PDB entry 8VDU | X-ray diffraction, 3.50 A resolution | chains E and H of the 12 polymer chains in the assembly

Chain E (and H):
Name: MHC class II HLA-DQ-beta-1
Organism: Homo sapiens
Notes: chain H of this document is another copy of the same molecule, construct and numbering; everything in this record applies to it too
Reference sequence: O19707 (O19707_HUMAN); residue numbers follow UniProt; this construct covers 1-192
Sequence (192 residues; row label = number of the first residue in the row):
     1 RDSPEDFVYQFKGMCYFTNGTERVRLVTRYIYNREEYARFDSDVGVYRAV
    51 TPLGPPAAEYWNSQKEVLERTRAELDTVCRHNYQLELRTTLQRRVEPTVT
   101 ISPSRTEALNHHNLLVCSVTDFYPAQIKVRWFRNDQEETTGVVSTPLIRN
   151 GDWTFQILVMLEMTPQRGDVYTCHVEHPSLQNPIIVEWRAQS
Disordered / not traced: 1-2, 105, 191-192 (chain H: 1-2, 191-192)
Disulfides: Cys15-Cys79, Cys117-Cys173

Chain E / chain H interface:
Pairs across the interface (4; chain E residue first):
  Gln181(E) - Glu162(H)  hydrogen bond
  Asn182(E) - Thr164(H)
  Pro183(E) - Gln166(H)  hydrogen bond (backbone-side chain)
  Glu187(E) - Arg167(H)  salt bridge
Also at the interface, not in a pair above, chain E (6 interface residues in all): Ile184, Ile185
Also at the interface, not in a pair above, chain H (5 interface residues in all): Gly141

In short:
The interface between chain E and chain H involves 6 residues on one side and 5 on the other, with 2 hydrogen
bonds and 1 salt bridge. Polar contacts include Glu187(E)-Arg167(H), Gln181(E)-Glu162(H) and
Pro183(E)-Gln166(H).
Chain E and chain H are both MHC class II HLA-DQ-beta-1 (Homo sapiens); the structure, Crystal structure of
hybrid insulin peptide (InsC8-15-IAPP74-80) bound to HLA-DQ8, was determined by X-ray diffraction (same
publication as 8VCX, 8VCY, 8VD0, 8VD2 and 8VDD).
